Entry 1VAL (X-ray diffraction, 3.00 A resolution); this record covers chains A and C of the 4 polymer chains in the assembly.

Chain A (and C):
Name: Concanavalin A
Source organism: Canavalia ensiformis
Notes: chain C of this document is another copy of the same molecule, construct and numbering; everything in this record applies to it too
Reference sequence: P02866 (CONA_CANEN); residues 119-237 here correspond to UniProt positions 30-148 (UniProt number = residue number - 89)
Sequence (237 residues; numbered 1 to 237; the number before each row is that of its first residue):
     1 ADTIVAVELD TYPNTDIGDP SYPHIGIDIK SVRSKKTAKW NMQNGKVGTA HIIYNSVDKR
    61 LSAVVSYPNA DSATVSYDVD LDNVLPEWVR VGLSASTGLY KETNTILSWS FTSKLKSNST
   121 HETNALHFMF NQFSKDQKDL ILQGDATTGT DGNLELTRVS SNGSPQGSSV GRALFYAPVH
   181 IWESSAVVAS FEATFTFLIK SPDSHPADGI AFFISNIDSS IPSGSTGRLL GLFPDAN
Construct notes: conflict Asp151 (Glu62 in P02866), Glu155 (Arg66 in P02866)
Metal / ion sites: Mn2+: Glu8, Asp10, Asp19, His24; Ca2+: Asp10, Tyr12, Asn14, Asp19
Ligand contacts: 4-nitrophenyl alpha-D-glucopyranoside (PNG): Tyr12, Asn14, Gly98, Leu99, Tyr100, Ala207, Asp208, Thr226, Gly227, Arg228

Interface between chain A and chain C:
Pairs across the interface (35):
  Thr49(A) with Thr120(C)
  His51(A) with Lys116(C); Val187(C)
  Ile53(A) with Asn55(C); Val57(C), hydrophobic
  Val57(A) with Ile53(C), hydrophobic; Ser62(C); Val64(C), hydrophobic; Thr74(C)
  Asp58(A) with Asp58(C); Ser62(C), hydrogen bond
  Arg60(A) with Asp58(C); Arg60(C)
  Ser62(A) with Val57(C)
  Val64(A) with Val57(C), hydrophobic
  Ser66(A) with Val187(C)
  Pro68(A) with Asn118(C)
  Asn69(A) with Asn118(C), hydrogen bond (backbone-side chain)
  Ser72(A) with Val187(C)
  Thr74(A) with Val57(C)
  Ser108(A) with His121(C), hydrogen bond
  Lys116(A) with His51(C), hydrogen bond; Glu192(C), salt bridge
  Asn118(A) with Tyr67(C); Pro68(C); Asn69(C); Ala70(C), hydrogen bond (side chain-backbone)
  Thr120(A) with Thr49(C), hydrogen bond; Thr196(C)
  Val187(A) with Val64(C), hydrophobic; Ser66(C)
  Val188(A) with His51(C); Val64(C), hydrophobic
  Thr196(A) with Thr120(C); His121(C)
Other interface residues (no listed pair), chain A (27 interface residues in all): Asn55, Ala63, Tyr67, Ser76, Lys114, His121, Thr194
Other interface residues (no listed pair), chain C (28 interface residues in all): Ala63, Ser72, Ser76, Ser119, Asn131, Val188

Summary:
The interface between chain A and chain C involves 27 residues on one side and 28 on the other, with 6
hydrogen bonds and 1 salt bridge. Among the polar pairs are Lys116(A)-Glu192(C), Asp58(A)-Ser62(C) and
Asn69(A)-Asn118(C). Chain A binds 4-nitrophenyl alpha-D-glucopyranoside.
Chain A and chain C are both Concanavalin A (Canavalia ensiformis); the structure, Concanavalin A complex with
4'-nitrophenyl-alpha-D-glucopyranoside, was determined by X-ray diffraction, deposited together with 1VAM.
